6X1W - chains H and L of the 3 polymer chains in the assembly; structure by X-ray diffraction, 1.95 A resolution.

[Chain H]
Molecule: SC56-2 Heavy chain
From: Oryctolagus cuniculus
Chain sequence (225 residues; each row starts with the number of its first residue; a row labelled like 82A-82C holds insertion residues (82A, then the next letters in order)):
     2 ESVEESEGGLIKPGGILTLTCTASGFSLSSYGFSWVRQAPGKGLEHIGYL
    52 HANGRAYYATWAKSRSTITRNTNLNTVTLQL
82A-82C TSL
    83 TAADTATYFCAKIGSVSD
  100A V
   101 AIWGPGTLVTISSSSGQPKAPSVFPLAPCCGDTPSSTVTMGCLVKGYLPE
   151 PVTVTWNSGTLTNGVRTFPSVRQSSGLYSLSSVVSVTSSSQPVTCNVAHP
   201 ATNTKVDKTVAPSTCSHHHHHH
Not modelled in the structure: 113-115, 216-222
Modified residues: Glu-2 (pyroglutamic acid; PCA)
Disulfides: Cys-22/Cys-92, Cys-130/Cys-215, Cys-142/Cys-195

[Chain L]
Molecule: SC56-2 Light chain
From: Oryctolagus cuniculus
Chain sequence (221 residues; each row starts with the number of its first residue; a row labelled like 27A-27B holds insertion residues (27A, then the next letters in order)):
     3 DMTQTPSSTSAAVGGTVTINCQSSE
27A-27B SI
    28 YNNKNLAWYQQKPGQSPRRLIYSISTLASGVSSRFKGSGSGTQFTLTISD
    78 VQCDDAATYYCVGYYYSG
95A-95J GYYYSGSAAY
    96 YAFGGGTEVVVKGDPVAPTVLIFPPAADQVATGTVTIVCVANKYFPDVTV
   146 TWEVDGTTQTTGIENSKTPQNSADCTYNLSSTLTLTSTQYNSHKEYTCKV
   196 TQGTTSVVQSFNRGDC
Disulfides: Cys-23/Cys-88, Cys-80/Cys-170, Cys-134/Cys-193

[How chain H and chain L interact]
Cross-chain cystine bridges: Cys-129(H)/Cys-211(L)
Residue-residue contacts (77; chain H residue first):
  Ser-35(H) / Tyr-96(L)
  Val-37(H) / Phe-98(L)  hydrophobic
  Gln-39(H) / Gln-38(L)  hydrogen bond
  Gln-39(H) / Tyr-87(L)  hydrogen bond
  Lys-43(H) / Tyr-87(L)
  Gly-44(H) / Tyr-87(L)
  Leu-45(H) / Pro-44(L)  hydrophobic
  Leu-45(H) / Tyr-87(L)
  Leu-45(H) / Phe-98(L)
  His-47(H) / Tyr-96(L)
  His-47(H) / Phe-98(L)
  Tyr-50(H) / Tyr-91(L)  hydrophobic
  Tyr-50(H) / Tyr-96(L)  hydrophobic
  His-52(H) / Tyr-91(L)
  Tyr-58(H) / Ser-95G(L)  hydrogen bond
  Tyr-58(H) / Ala-95H(L)  hydrophobic
  Tyr-58(H) / Ala-95I(L)
  Phe-91(H) / Ser-43(L)
  Ile-95(H) / Tyr-36(L)  hydrogen bond (backbone-side chain)
  Ile-95(H) / Arg-46(L)
  Ile-95(H) / Val-89(L)  hydrophobic
  Ile-95(H) / Tyr-96(L)  hydrophobic
  Ile-95(H) / Phe-98(L)  hydrophobic
  Gly-96(H) / Ala-34(L)
  Gly-96(H) / Arg-46(L)  hydrogen bond (backbone-side chain)
  Gly-96(H) / Tyr-49(L)
  Ser-97(H) / Lys-31(L)
  Ser-97(H) / Asn-32(L)  hydrogen bond
  Ser-97(H) / Leu-33(L)  hydrogen bond (backbone-backbone)
  Ser-97(H) / Tyr-49(L)
  Ser-97(H) / Ser-50(L)  hydrogen bond (backbone-backbone)
  Ser-97(H) / Tyr-91(L)
  Ser-97(H) / Tyr-96(L)
  Val-98(H) / Asn-32(L)
  Val-98(H) / Tyr-49(L)
  Val-98(H) / Ser-50(L)
  Ser-99(H) / Arg-46(L)  hydrogen bond (backbone-side chain)
  Ser-99(H) / Tyr-49(L)
  Asp-100(H) / Arg-46(L)  hydrogen bond (backbone-side chain)
  Asp-100(H) / Tyr-49(L)  hydrogen bond
  Ala-101(H) / Arg-46(L)
  Trp-103(H) / Tyr-36(L)  hydrogen bond
  Trp-103(H) / Pro-44(L)  hydrophobic
  Gly-104(H) / Ser-43(L)  hydrogen bond (backbone-side chain)
  Pro-105(H) / Ser-43(L)
  Phe-124(H) / Asp-123(L)
  Phe-124(H) / Gln-124(L)
  Pro-125(H) / Ala-121(L)
  Leu-126(H) / Phe-118(L)
  Ala-127(H) / Phe-118(L)
  Ala-127(H) / Pro-119(L)
  Pro-128(H) / Phe-118(L)
  Cys-129(H) / Pro-119(L)
  Cys-129(H) / Asp-210(L)
  Cys-129(H) / Cys-211(L)  disulfide
  Thr-139(H) / Leu-116(L)
  Thr-139(H) / Phe-118(L)
  Leu-143(H) / Gln-124(L)
  Leu-143(H) / Thr-131(L)
  Lys-145(H) / Thr-129(L)
  Lys-145(H) / Thr-131(L)
  Arg-166(H) / Asn-137(L)  hydrogen bond
  Arg-166(H) / Asn-173(L)  hydrogen bond
  Phe-168(H) / Val-135(L)  hydrophobic
  Phe-168(H) / Ser-161(L)
  Phe-168(H) / Thr-163(L)
  Phe-168(H) / Asn-173(L)
  Phe-168(H) / Leu-174(L)
  Phe-168(H) / Ser-175(L)
  Pro-169(H) / Ser-161(L)  hydrogen bond (backbone-side chain)
  Pro-169(H) / Lys-162(L)
  Val-171(H) / Glu-159(L)
  Val-171(H) / Asn-160(L)
  Val-171(H) / Ser-161(L)
  Arg-172(H) / Glu-159(L)
  Gln-173(H) / Glu-159(L)  hydrogen bond
  Ser-181(H) / Val-133(L)
Interface residues without a listed pair, chain H (45 interface residues in all): Glu-46, Arg-56, Lys-94, Val-100A, Cys-130, Thr-167, Val-183, Thr-214
Interface residues without a listed pair, chain L (45 interface residues in all): Tyr-93, Ile-117, Thr-127, Lys-138, Phe-206

[Summary]
Chain H and chain L each contribute 45 residues to their interface; the contacts include 1 disulfide bond and
17 hydrogen bonds. Polar pairs include Gln-39(H)/Gln-38(L), Gln-39(H)/Tyr-87(L) and Tyr-58(H)/Ser-95G(L).
Chain H is SC56-2 Heavy chain and chain L is SC56-2 Light chain, both from Oryctolagus cuniculus; the
structure, Structure of pHis Fab (SC56-2) in complex with pHis mimetic peptide, was determined by X-ray
diffraction together with 6X1S, 6X1T, 6X1U and 6X1V from the same study.
